Entry 6Z5S (electron microscopy, 2.65 A resolution); this record covers chains M and H of the 32 polymer chains in the assembly.

[Chain M]
Name: Reaction center protein M chain
Source organism: Rhodopseudomonas palustris (strain ATCC BAA-98 / CGA009)
UniProtKB: A0A4Z7 (A0A4Z7_RHOPA); residues 1-307 here = UniProt positions 1-307
Sequence (307 residues; each row starts with the number of its first residue):
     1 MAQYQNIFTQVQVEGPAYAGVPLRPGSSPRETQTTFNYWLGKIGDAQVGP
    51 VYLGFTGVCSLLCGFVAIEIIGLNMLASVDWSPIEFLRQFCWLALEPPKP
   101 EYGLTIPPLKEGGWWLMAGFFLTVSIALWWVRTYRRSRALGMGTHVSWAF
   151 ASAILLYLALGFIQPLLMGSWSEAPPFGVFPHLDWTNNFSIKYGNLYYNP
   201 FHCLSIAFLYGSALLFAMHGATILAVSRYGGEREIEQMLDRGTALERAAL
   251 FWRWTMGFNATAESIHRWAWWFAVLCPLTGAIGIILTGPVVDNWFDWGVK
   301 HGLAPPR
Not modelled in the structure: 1-3, 303-307
Bound ions: Fe ion: His219, Glu234, His266 (shared with 2 residues of chain L)
Residues lining bound ligands:
  - 6PL ((4S,7R)-4-hydroxy-N,N,N-trimethyl-9-oxo-7-[(palmitoyloxy)methyl]-3,5,8-trioxa-4-phosphahexacosan-1-aminium 4-oxide), molecule 1: Leu167, Ile282, Ile285, Leu286, Gly288, Pro289, Val290, Val291, Asp292
  - 6PL, molecule 2: Pro200, Cys203, Leu204, Ala207, Phe272, Trp297, His301
  - bacteriochlorophyll a (BCL), molecule 1: Phe55, Ala127, Leu128
  - bacteriochlorophyll a (BCL), molecule 2: Leu61, Leu122, Trp129, Tyr157, Leu160, Pro175, Val179, His182, Leu183, Thr186
  - bacteriochlorophyll a (BCL), molecule 3: Ile68, Ile71, Leu122, Ile126, Phe150, Ala153, Ile154, Leu156, Tyr157, Leu160, Phe177, Trp185, Thr186, Asn187, Phe189, Ser190, Leu196, Tyr197, His202, Ser205, Ile206, Leu209, Tyr210, Cys276, Gly280, Ala281, Gly283, Ile284
  - bacteriochlorophyll a (BCL), molecule 4: Thr186, Tyr197, Tyr210
  - bacteriochlorophyll a (BCL), molecule 5: Tyr197, His202, Cys203, Ile206, Ala207, Tyr210, Gly211, Leu214, Phe272
  - bacteriopheophytin a (BPH), molecule 1: Ser60, Leu61, Gly64, Phe65, Ile68, Leu122, Ser125, Ile126, Trp129, Thr133, Val146, Ala149, Phe150, Ala153, Ala273, Val274, Pro277
  - bacteriopheophytin a (BPH), molecule 2: Tyr210, Ala213, Leu214, Ala217, Met218, Trp252, Thr255, Met256
  - phosphatidylglycerol (PGT; (1S)-2-{[{[(2R)-2,3-dihydroxypropyl]oxy}(hydroxy)phosphoryl]oxy}-1-[(palmitoyloxy)methyl]ethyl stearate): Leu155, Ile163, Leu167, Leu278, Ile282, Ile285
  - QAK ((6R,10S,14R,19R,23S,24E,27S,28E)-2,6,10,14,19,23,27,31-octamethyldotriaconta-24,28-dien-2-ol): Ile68, Glu69, Ile71, Gly72, Leu73, Met75, Leu76, Phe90, Ile106, Trp115, Leu116, Gly119, Phe120, Thr123, Tyr157, Gly161, Phe162, Trp171, Pro175, Pro176, Phe177, Gly178, Val179, His182
  - ubiquinone-10 (U10), molecule 1: Leu76, Phe86, Leu87, Phe90, Cys91, Trp92
  - ubiquinone-10 (U10), molecule 2: Leu214, Leu215, Met218, His219, Thr222, Ile223, Leu245, Ala248, Ala249, Trp252, Met256, Phe258, Asn259, Ala260, Thr261, Ile265, Trp268, Phe272

[Chain H]
Name: H subunit of photosynthetic reaction center complex
Source organism: Rhodopseudomonas palustris (strain ATCC BAA-98 / CGA009)
UniProtKB: A0A4Z9 (A0A4Z9_RHOPA); residues 1-255 here = UniProt positions 1-255
Sequence (255 residues; numbered 1 to 255; the number before each row is that of its first residue):
     1 MQPGAYLDLAQVTLYVFWIFFAGLLFYLRREDKREGYPLVADAGSGTRLA
    51 KIGVPAPPDPKTYLLRGGATKTVPSTSNDRPNVALTPAAPWPGAPFVPTG
   101 NPFADGVGPGSYAQRADVPELGLDNLPIIVPLRAAKGMFLDPRDPNPVGM
   151 PVVGCDGVVGGTVTEVWVDRAEVLARYLEVEVAKSRKRVLLPVPFALIND
   201 PFGKVSVDAIRGDQFAGVPTTSKGDQVSKLEEDKICAYYGAGTLYATPLR
   251 SESLV
Not modelled in the structure: 252-255
Residues lining bound ligands:
  - 6PL ((4S,7R)-4-hydroxy-N,N,N-trimethyl-9-oxo-7-[(palmitoyloxy)methyl]-3,5,8-trioxa-4-phosphahexacosan-1-aminium 4-oxide), molecule 1: Pro3, Leu9, Val12, Thr13, Val16, Phe17, Phe20
  - 6PL, molecule 2: Tyr6, Gln11, Leu14, Tyr15, Trp18, Phe21, Leu25

[How chain M and chain H interact]
Pairs across the interface (115):
  Tyr4(M) - Pro194(H)
  Tyr4(M) - Leu197(H)  hydrophobic
  Gln10(M) - Asp144(H)
  Gln10(M) - Ala196(H)
  Gln10(M) - Leu197(H)
  Gln10(M) - Ile198(H)  hydrogen bond (side chain-backbone)
  Val11(M) - Leu140(H)  hydrophobic
  Val11(M) - Asp144(H)
  Val11(M) - Ile198(H)  hydrophobic
  Gln12(M) - Leu140(H)
  Gln12(M) - Asp141(H)
  Gln12(M) - Asp144(H)  hydrogen bond (backbone-side chain)
  Val13(M) - Met138(H)  hydrophobic
  Val13(M) - Phe139(H)
  Val13(M) - Val173(H)
  Val13(M) - Leu174(H)
  Glu14(M) - Met138(H)
  Glu14(M) - Phe139(H)  hydrogen bond (backbone-backbone)
  Glu14(M) - Asp141(H)
  Gly15(M) - Gly137(H)
  Gly15(M) - Met138(H)
  Pro16(M) - Gly137(H)
  Tyr18(M) - Leu123(H)
  Val21(M) - Leu123(H)  hydrophobic
  Tyr38(M) - Arg143(H)
  Pro200(M) - Leu14(H)  hydrophobic
  Phe201(M) - Ala10(H)
  Phe201(M) - Thr13(H)
  Phe201(M) - Leu14(H)
  Leu204(M) - Leu14(H)  hydrophobic
  Leu204(M) - Phe17(H)  hydrophobic
  Leu204(M) - Trp18(H)  hydrophobic
  Phe208(M) - Phe17(H)  hydrophobic
  Phe208(M) - Phe21(H)  hydrophobic
  Arg228(M) - Pro194(H)
  Arg228(M) - Phe195(H)
  Arg228(M) - Cys236(H)
  Tyr229(M) - Pro109(H)
  Tyr229(M) - Phe195(H)  hydrophobic
  Tyr229(M) - Cys236(H)
  Tyr229(M) - Gly240(H)
  Glu232(M) - Arg176(H)  salt bridge
  Arg233(M) - Glu120(H)  salt bridge
  Arg233(M) - Ile129(H)
  Arg233(M) - Arg176(H)
  Arg233(M) - Glu232(H)  salt bridge
  Glu236(M) - Arg115(H)  hydrogen bond (backbone-side chain)
  Glu236(M) - Glu120(H)
  Glu236(M) - Lys229(H)  salt bridge
  Gln237(M) - Arg115(H)
  Met238(M) - Glu35(H)
  Met238(M) - Tyr63(H)
  Met238(M) - Val73(H)
  Leu239(M) - Tyr63(H)  hydrophobic
  Leu239(M) - Leu65(H)  hydrophobic
  Leu239(M) - Lys71(H)
  Leu239(M) - Ser75(H)
  Asp240(M) - Asn78(H)
  Asp240(M) - Arg115(H)  salt bridge
  Asp240(M) - Ala116(H)  hydrogen bond (side chain-backbone)
  Arg241(M) - Glu35(H)  salt bridge
  Arg241(M) - Ser75(H)  hydrogen bond (side chain-backbone)
  Arg241(M) - Asn78(H)  hydrogen bond (backbone-side chain)
  Arg241(M) - Asp79(H)  salt bridge
  Arg241(M) - Ala113(H)
  Arg241(M) - Arg115(H)
  Gly242(M) - Ala113(H)
  Gly242(M) - Arg115(H)
  Gly242(M) - Asp233(H)
  Thr243(M) - Ser111(H)  hydrogen bond (side chain-backbone)
  Thr243(M) - Tyr112(H)
  Thr243(M) - Ala113(H)
  Thr243(M) - Asp233(H)  hydrogen bond (backbone-side chain)
  Glu246(M) - Asn78(H)
  Glu246(M) - Ala113(H)
  Arg247(M) - Gly108(H)
  Arg247(M) - Pro109(H)  hydrogen bond (side chain-backbone)
  Arg247(M) - Gly110(H)
  Arg247(M) - Ser111(H)  hydrogen bond (side chain-backbone)
  Arg253(M) - Tyr37(H)
  Arg253(M) - Leu39(H)
  Phe258(M) - Arg29(H)
  Asn259(M) - Arg29(H)
  Asn259(M) - Asp32(H)
  Ala260(M) - Asp32(H)
  Thr261(M) - Asp32(H)
  Thr261(M) - Glu35(H)
  Glu263(M) - Lys61(H)  salt bridge
  Glu263(M) - Tyr63(H)  hydrogen bond
  Ser264(M) - Glu31(H)
  Ser264(M) - Asp32(H)  hydrogen bond
  Arg267(M) - Tyr27(H)
  Arg267(M) - Leu28(H)
  Arg267(M) - Lys61(H)
  Trp268(M) - Leu25(H)  hydrophobic
  Trp268(M) - Leu28(H)
  Trp268(M) - Asp32(H)  hydrogen bond
  Trp271(M) - Phe20(H)  hydrophobic
  Trp271(M) - Leu24(H)
  Leu275(M) - Phe20(H)  hydrophobic
  Leu275(M) - Leu24(H)  hydrophobic
  Thr279(M) - Phe17(H)
  Ile282(M) - Thr13(H)
  Val290(M) - Leu9(H)  hydrophobic
  Val291(M) - Ala10(H)  hydrophobic
  Trp294(M) - Ala10(H)  hydrophobic
  Trp297(M) - Asp8(H)  hydrogen bond
  Trp297(M) - Ala10(H)
  Trp297(M) - Gln11(H)
  Lys300(M) - Ala5(H)  hydrogen bond (side chain-backbone)
  Lys300(M) - Tyr6(H)  hydrogen bond (side chain-backbone)
  Lys300(M) - Asp8(H)  salt bridge
  His301(M) - Tyr6(H)  hydrogen bond
  His301(M) - Asp8(H)  salt bridge
  His301(M) - Gln11(H)
Interface residues without a listed pair, chain M (52 interface residues in all): Thr9, Asp45, Ser227, Leu286
Interface residues without a listed pair, chain H (70 interface residues in all): Arg34, Leu132, Pro145, Pro147, Val168, Ala175, Tyr177, Val193, Asn199

[In short]
52 residues of chain M face 70 of chain H across their interface, with 18 hydrogen bonds and 10 salt bridges.
Among the polar pairs are Glu232(M)-Arg176(H), Arg233(M)-Glu120(H) and Arg233(M)-Glu232(H). Compound 6PL is
bound between chain M and chain H.
Here chain M is Reaction center protein M chain and chain H is H subunit of photosynthetic reaction center
complex, both from Rhodopseudomonas palustris (strain ATCC BAA-98 / CGA009). Entry 6Z5S (RC-LH1(14)-W complex
from Rhodopseudomonas palustris) was determined by electron microscopy (same publication as 6Z5R).
